PDB entry 4GZ0 | X-ray diffraction, 2.11 A resolution | chains A and D

# Chain A
Molecule: Tyrosyl-DNA phosphodiesterase 2
Organism: Mus musculus
Notes: EC 3.1.4.-
Reference sequence: Q9JJX7 (TYDP2_MOUSE); residues 118-370 here = UniProt positions 118-370
Sequence (256 residues; each row starts with the number of its first residue):
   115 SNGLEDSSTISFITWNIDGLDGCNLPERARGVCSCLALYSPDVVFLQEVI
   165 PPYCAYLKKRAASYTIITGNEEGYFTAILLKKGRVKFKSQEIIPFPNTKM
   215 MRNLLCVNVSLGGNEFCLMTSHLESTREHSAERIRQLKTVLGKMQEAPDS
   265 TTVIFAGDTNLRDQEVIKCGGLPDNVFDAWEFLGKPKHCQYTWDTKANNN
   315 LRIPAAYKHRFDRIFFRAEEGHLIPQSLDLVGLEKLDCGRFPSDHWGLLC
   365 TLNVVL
Unresolved in the structure: 115-120
Sequence notes: expression tag (115-117)
UniProt features mapped onto this chain:
  - region (Interaction with 5' end of substrate DNA): Asn130 to Leu134, His236 to Arg241, Asn274 to Arg276, Leu315 to Tyr321
  - active site: Asp272 (Proton donor/acceptor)
  - binding site (Mg(2+)): Asp132, Glu162
  - site (Interaction with 5' end of substrate DNA): Tyr188, Trp307, Phe325, His359
  - mutagenesis: Asp358 (D358N: Loss of magnesium binding)
Residues lining bound ligands: 6-aminohexan-1-ol (6AH): Leu134, Glu162, Arg216, His236, Ser239, Thr240
What the authors report for this chain:
  - binding site for 6-aminohexan-1-ol: Leu134, Tyr188, Met214
  - contacts within the chain: Met214-Met215
  - catalytic residues: Asp272
  - mutagenesis - R241E, R276E, W307A, F325A: decreased catalytic activity on 4nt-5'-Y
  - mutagenesis - W307A, F325A: decreased catalytic activity on T5PNP
  - mutagenesis - W307A, F325A: decreased catalytic activity on PNPP
  - catalytic residues: His236, Ser239, His359 (proposed by the authors, not directly observed)

# Chain D
Molecule: 9-nt DNA strand
Sequence (9 nucleotides; row label = number of the first residue in the row):
     2 CCGAATTCG
Covalent attachments: 6-aminohexan-1-ol (6AH) linked to DC2

# How chain A and chain D interact
Residue-residue contacts - 18 pairs, chain A then chain D:
  Asn130(A) with DC2(D), hydrogen bond to the phosphate
  Asp132(A) with DC2(D), hydrogen bond to the base
  Glu162(A) with DC2(D), phosphate contact
  His236(A) with DC2(D), salt bridge to the phosphate
  Ser239(A) with DC2(D), hydrogen bond to the phosphate
  Thr240(A) with DC3(D), phosphate contact
  Arg241(A) with DG4(D), salt bridge to the phosphate
  Asp272(A) with DC2(D), phosphate contact
  Asn274(A) with DC2(D), hydrogen bond to the phosphate
  Arg276(A) with DC3(D), salt bridge to the phosphate
  Trp307(A) with DC2(D), hydrogen bond to the sugar; DC3(D), sugar contact
  Leu315(A) with DC2(D), sugar contact
  Ile317(A) with DC3(D), base contact
  Tyr321(A) with DC3(D), sugar contact; DG4(D), sugar contact
  Asp358(A) with DC2(D), base contact
  His359(A) with DC2(D), salt bridge to the phosphate
Interface residues without a listed pair, chain A (20 interface residues in all): Leu134, Asp135, Arg216, Phe325

# Overview
Chain A and chain D form an interface of 20 and 3 residues respectively; the contacts include 5 hydrogen bonds
and 4 salt bridges. Among the polar pairs are Asp132(A)-DC2(D), Trp307(A)-DC2(D) and Asn130(A)-DC2(D). From
the paper: catalytic residues Asp272(A), His236(A) and Ser239(A) among others; R241E, R276E and W307A of chain
A, among others, reduce catalytic activity on 4nt-5'-Y.
Chain A is Tyrosyl-DNA phosphodiesterase 2 (Mus musculus) and chain D is a 9-nt DNA strand; the structure, Mus
Musculus Tdp2-DNA Substrate Analog (5'-6-aminohexanol) Complex, was determined by X-ray diffraction together
with 4GZ1 and 4GZ2 from the same study.
